PDB entry 7QYS | X-ray diffraction, 2.90 A resolution | chains A and B of the 4 polymer chains in the assembly

Chain A (and B):
Molecule: Probable alpha-L-glutamate ligase
Organism: Pseudomonas syringae pv. tomato str. DC3000
Notes: EC 6.3.2.-; chain B of this document is another copy of the same molecule, construct and numbering; everything in this record applies to it too
UniProtKB: Q88AZ9 (RIMK_PSESM); residues 1-301 here = UniProt positions 1-301
Amino-acid sequence (309 residues; row label = number of the first residue in the row):
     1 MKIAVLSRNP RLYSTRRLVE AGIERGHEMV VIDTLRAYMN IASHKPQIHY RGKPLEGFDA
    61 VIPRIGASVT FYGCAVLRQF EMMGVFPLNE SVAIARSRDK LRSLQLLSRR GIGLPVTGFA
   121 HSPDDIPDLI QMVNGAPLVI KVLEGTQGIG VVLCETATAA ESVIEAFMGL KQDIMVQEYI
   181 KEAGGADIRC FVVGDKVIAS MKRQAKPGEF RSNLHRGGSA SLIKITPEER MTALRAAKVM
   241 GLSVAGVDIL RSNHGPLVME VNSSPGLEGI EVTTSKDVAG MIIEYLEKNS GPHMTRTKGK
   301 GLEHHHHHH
Disordered / not traced: 291-309 (chain B: 207-217, 293-309)
Construct notes: expression tag (302-309)
Curated features (UniProtKB/Swiss-Prot):
  - binding site (ATP): Lys141, Glu178, Tyr179, Asp187, Arg211 to Asn213
  - binding site (Mg(2+)): Asp248, Glu260, Asn262
  - binding site (Mn(2+)): Asp248, Glu260, Asn262
Small-molecule neighbours: ADP (adenosine-5'-diphosphate): Val139, Lys141, Val151, Gln177, Glu178, Tyr179, Ile180, Ala186, Asp187, Phe210, Arg211, Ser212, Leu250, Met259, Glu260
What the authors report for this chain:
  - binding site for ADP: Lys141, Glu178, Ile180, Phe210, Ser212, Asn213
  - conformationally variable residues (side-chain flip): Arg211, His215, Arg216

Chain A / chain B interface:
Residue-residue contacts (84):
  Leu35(A) - His121(B)
  Leu35(A) - Ser122(B)  hydrogen bond (backbone-backbone)
  Arg36(A) - Ser122(B)
  Arg36(A) - Asp124(B)  salt bridge
  Tyr38(A) - Phe119(B)
  Tyr38(A) - Ala120(B)  hydrophobic
  Tyr38(A) - Pro123(B)  hydrophobic
  Tyr38(A) - Asp125(B)
  Tyr38(A) - Asp128(B)  hydrogen bond
  Tyr38(A) - Leu129(B)
  Tyr38(A) - Met132(B)  hydrophobic
  Met39(A) - Gln105(B)
  Met39(A) - Gly118(B)
  Met39(A) - Phe119(B)  hydrogen bond (backbone-backbone)
  Met39(A) - Met132(B)
  Asn40(A) - Val116(B)
  Asn40(A) - Thr117(B)
  Asn40(A) - Met132(B)  hydrogen bond (side chain-backbone)
  Ile41(A) - Leu104(B)  hydrophobic
  Ile41(A) - Gln105(B)
  Ile41(A) - Ser108(B)
  Ile41(A) - Thr117(B)  hydrogen bond (backbone-backbone)
  Ile41(A) - Phe119(B)  hydrophobic
  Ala42(A) - Ser108(B)  hydrogen bond (backbone-side chain)
  Ser43(A) - Ser108(B)  hydrogen bond (side chain-backbone)
  Ser43(A) - Gly111(B)
  His49(A) - Asp128(B)  salt bridge
  His49(A) - Met132(B)
  Arg51(A) - Asp124(B)
  Gly52(A) - Asp125(B)
  Gly52(A) - Asp128(B)
  Phe71(A) - Asp99(B)
  Tyr72(A) - Phe119(B)  hydrogen bond (side chain-backbone)
  Tyr72(A) - Ala120(B)  hydrogen bond (side chain-backbone)
  Tyr72(A) - His121(B)
  Tyr72(A) - Asp173(B)
  Ala75(A) - Gln105(B)  hydrogen bond (backbone-side chain)
  Arg78(A) - Asp99(B)  salt bridge
  Arg78(A) - Arg102(B)
  Arg78(A) - Gln105(B)  hydrogen bond
  Gln79(A) - Gln105(B)  hydrogen bond
  Met82(A) - Gln105(B)
  Met82(A) - Arg109(B)
  Asp99(A) - Phe71(B)
  Asp99(A) - Arg78(B)  salt bridge
  Arg102(A) - Arg78(B)
  Leu104(A) - Ile41(B)  hydrophobic
  Gln105(A) - Met39(B)
  Gln105(A) - Ala75(B)  hydrogen bond (side chain-backbone)
  Gln105(A) - Arg78(B)  hydrogen bond
  Gln105(A) - Gln79(B)  hydrogen bond
  Gln105(A) - Met82(B)
  Ser108(A) - Ile41(B)
  Ser108(A) - Ala42(B)  hydrogen bond (side chain-backbone)
  Ser108(A) - Ser43(B)
  Arg109(A) - Met82(B)
  Val116(A) - Asn40(B)
  Thr117(A) - Asn40(B)
  Thr117(A) - Ile41(B)  hydrogen bond (backbone-backbone)
  Gly118(A) - Met39(B)
  Phe119(A) - Tyr38(B)
  Phe119(A) - Met39(B)  hydrogen bond (backbone-backbone)
  Phe119(A) - Ile41(B)  hydrophobic
  Phe119(A) - Tyr72(B)  hydrogen bond (backbone-side chain)
  Ala120(A) - Tyr38(B)  hydrophobic
  Ala120(A) - Tyr72(B)  hydrogen bond (backbone-side chain)
  His121(A) - Leu35(B)
  His121(A) - Tyr72(B)
  Ser122(A) - Leu35(B)  hydrogen bond (backbone-backbone)
  Ser122(A) - Arg36(B)
  Pro123(A) - Tyr38(B)  hydrophobic
  Asp124(A) - Arg36(B)  salt bridge
  Asp124(A) - Arg51(B)
  Asp125(A) - Tyr38(B)
  Asp125(A) - Gly52(B)
  Asp128(A) - Tyr38(B)  hydrogen bond
  Asp128(A) - His49(B)  salt bridge
  Asp128(A) - Gly52(B)
  Leu129(A) - Tyr38(B)
  Met132(A) - Tyr38(B)  hydrophobic
  Met132(A) - Met39(B)
  Met132(A) - Asn40(B)  hydrogen bond (backbone-side chain)
  Met132(A) - His49(B)
  Asp173(A) - Tyr72(B)
Also at the interface, not in a pair above, chain A (44 interface residues in all): Gln47, Lys53, Leu101, Leu106, Leu114, Val133, Gly145
Also at the interface, not in a pair above, chain B (44 interface residues in all): Gln47, Lys53, Leu101, Leu106, Val133, Gly145

Overview:
Chain A and chain B each contribute 44 residues to their interface, with 23 hydrogen bonds and 6 salt bridges.
Polar contacts include Arg36(A)-Asp124(B), His49(A)-Asp128(B) and Arg78(A)-Asp99(B). Chain A binds ADP. From
the paper: a binding site for ADP at Lys141(A), Glu178(A) and Ile180(A) among others; conformational
variability at Arg211(A), His215(A) and Arg216(A).
Both chains are Probable alpha-L-glutamate ligase (Pseudomonas syringae pv. tomato str. DC3000). Entry 7QYS
(Crystal structure of RimK from Pseudomonas syringae DC3000) was determined by X-ray diffraction together with
7QYR from the same study.
